PDB entry 4G28 | X-ray diffraction, 1.63 A resolution | chains B and R

== Chain B ==
Protein: Small conductance calcium-activated potassium channel protein 2
Organism: Rattus norvegicus
Notes: fragment: calmodulin binding domain
UniProt: P70604 (KCNN2_RAT); residues 396-487 here = UniProt positions 396-487
Sequence (102 residues; each row starts with the number of its first residue):
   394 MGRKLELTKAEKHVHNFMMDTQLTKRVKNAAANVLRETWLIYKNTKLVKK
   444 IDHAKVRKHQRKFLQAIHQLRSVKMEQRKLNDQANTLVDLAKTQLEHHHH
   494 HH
Not modelled in the structure: 394, 405-412, 490-495
Sequence notes: expression tag (394-395, 488-495)
UniProt features mapped onto this chain:
  - mutagenesis: R396 (R396E: Mostly eliminates inward rectifier potassium channel activity. Loss of inward rectifier potassium channel activity; when associated with E-397 ...), K397 (K397E: Moderately reduces inward rectifier potassium channel activity. Loss of inward rectifier potassium channel activity; when associated with E-396 ...), E399 (E399R: Increases inward rectifier potassium channel activity. Does not affect inward rectifier potassium channel activity; when associated with E-396 ...)
Ligand contacts: 1-ethyl-1,3-dihydro-2H-benzimidazol-2-one (0W8): A477, L480, V481
Reported in the primary citation:
  - binding site for 1-ethyl-1,3-dihydro-2H-benzimidazol-2-one: A477, L480, V481
  - conformationally variable residues (side-chain flip): A477, L480

== Chain R ==
Protein: Calmodulin
Organism: Rattus norvegicus
UniProt: P62161 (CALM_RAT); residues 0-148 here correspond to UniProt positions 1-149 (UniProt number = residue number + 1)
Sequence (149 residues; each row starts with the number of its first residue; numbering starts at 0):
     0 MADQLTEEQIAEFKEAFSLFDKDGDGTITTKELGTVMRSLGQNPTEAELQ
    50 DMINEVDADGNGTIDFPEFLTMMARKMKDTDSEEEIREAFRVFDKDGNGY
   100 ISAAELRHVMTNLGEKLTDEEVDEMIREADIDGDGQVNYEEFVQMMTAK
Not modelled in the structure: 0-1, 148
Metal / ion sites: Ca2+ site 1: D20, D22, D24, T26, E31; Ca2+ site 2: D56, D58, N60, T62, E67
Ligand contacts: 1-ethyl-1,3-dihydro-2H-benzimidazol-2-one (0W8): F19, I27, L32, M51, I52, V55, I63, F68, M71, M72
Reported in the primary citation:
  - binding site for 1-ethyl-1,3-dihydro-2H-benzimidazol-2-one: F19, I27, L32, M51, I52, V55, I63, F68, M71, M72
  - conformationally variable residues (side-chain flip): F19, M51, V55, F68, M71

== How chain B and chain R interact ==
Contacting residue pairs (52; chain B residue first):
  R396(B) - D78(R)  salt bridge
  L398(B) - S81(R)  hydrogen bond (backbone-side chain)
  L398(B) - M145(R)
  L398(B) - T146(R)
  E399(B) - D78(R)
  E399(B) - T79(R)
  L400(B) - D78(R)
  L400(B) - T79(R)  hydrogen bond (backbone-backbone)
  L400(B) - S81(R)
  T401(B) - K75(R)
  T401(B) - K77(R)
  T401(B) - D78(R)  hydrogen bond (backbone-side chain)
  K402(B) - K77(R)  hydrogen bond (backbone-backbone)
  K402(B) - D78(R)
  K402(B) - T79(R)
  D413(B) - D50(R)
  E469(B) - E47(R)
  K472(B) - E47(R)  salt bridge
  L473(B) - E47(R)
  L473(B) - D50(R)
  Q476(B) - M36(R)
  Q476(B) - Q41(R)
  Q476(B) - P43(R)
  Q476(B) - E47(R)  hydrogen bond
  Q476(B) - M51(R)
  N478(B) - K75(R)  hydrogen bond
  T479(B) - L39(R)
  T479(B) - Q41(R)  hydrogen bond
  L480(B) - F19(R)
  L480(B) - L32(R)  hydrophobic
  L480(B) - M36(R)  hydrophobic
  L480(B) - M51(R)  hydrophobic
  V481(B) - M72(R)  hydrophobic
  V481(B) - K75(R)
  L483(B) - F19(R)  hydrophobic
  L483(B) - V35(R)  hydrophobic
  A484(B) - F12(R)
  A484(B) - A15(R)
  A484(B) - F68(R)  hydrophobic
  A484(B) - M72(R)  hydrophobic
  K485(B) - M72(R)
  K485(B) - K75(R)  hydrogen bond (side chain-backbone)
  K485(B) - M76(R)  hydrogen bond (side chain-backbone)
  K485(B) - K77(R)
  K485(B) - D78(R)  salt bridge
  Q487(B) - E11(R)
  Q487(B) - E14(R)  hydrogen bond
  Q487(B) - A15(R)
  Q487(B) - L18(R)
  L488(B) - E11(R)
  L488(B) - F12(R)  hydrophobic
  L488(B) - M76(R)  hydrophobic
Also at the interface, not in a pair above, chain B (23 interface residues in all): Q470, N474, A477
Also at the interface, not in a pair above, chain R (29 interface residues in all): Q8, E54, D80, I85

== Summary ==
Chain B and chain R form an interface of 23 and 29 residues respectively; the contacts include 10 hydrogen
bonds and 3 salt bridges. Polar pairs include R396(B)-D78(R), K472(B)-E47(R) and K485(B)-D78(R). From the
paper: a binding site for 1-ethyl-1,3-dihydro-2H-benzimidazol-2-one at A477(B), L480(B) and F19(R) among
others; conformational variability at A477(B), L480(B) and F19(R) among others.
Chain B is Small conductance calcium-activated potassium channel protein 2 and chain R is Calmodulin, both
from Rattus norvegicus; the structure, Calcium-calmodulin complexed with the calmodulin binding domain from a
small conductance potassium channel splice variant and ..., was determined by X-ray diffraction (same
publication as 4G27).
